5EK4 - chain A; structure by X-ray diffraction, 2.64 A resolution.

[Chain A]
Molecule: Indoleamine 2,3-dioxygenase 1
Organism: Homo sapiens
Notes: EC 1.13.11.52
Reference sequence: P14902 (I23O1_HUMAN); residue numbers follow UniProt; this construct covers 1-403
Sequence (403 residues; row label = number of the first residue in the row):
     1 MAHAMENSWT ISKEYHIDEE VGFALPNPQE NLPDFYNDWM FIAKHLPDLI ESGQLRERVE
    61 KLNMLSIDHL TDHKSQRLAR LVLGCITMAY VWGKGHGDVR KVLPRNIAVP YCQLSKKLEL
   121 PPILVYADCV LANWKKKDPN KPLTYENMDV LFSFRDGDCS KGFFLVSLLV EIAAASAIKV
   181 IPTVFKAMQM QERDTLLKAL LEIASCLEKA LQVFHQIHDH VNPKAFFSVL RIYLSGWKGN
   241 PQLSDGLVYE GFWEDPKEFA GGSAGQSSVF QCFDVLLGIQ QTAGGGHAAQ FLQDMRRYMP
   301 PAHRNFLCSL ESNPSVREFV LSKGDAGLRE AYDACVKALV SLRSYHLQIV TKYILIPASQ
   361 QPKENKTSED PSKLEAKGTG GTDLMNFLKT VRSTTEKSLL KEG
Not modelled in the structure: 1-11, 361-379, 402-403
Bound ions: heme Fe: His346 (together with 5PF)
Small-molecule neighbours:
  - 5PF ((1R)-1-cyclohexyl-2-[(5S)-6-fluoranyl-5H-imidazo[1,5-b]isoindol-5-yl]ethanol): Tyr126, Cys129, Val130, Phe163, Phe164, Ser167, Phe226, Arg231, Leu234, Gly262, Ser263, Ala264, Ile354, Leu384
  - heme (HEM): Tyr126, Phe163, Val166, Ser167, Val170, Phe214, Ile217, Phe226, Ser263, Ala264, Gly265, Phe270, Phe291, Arg343, His346, Ile349, Val350, Tyr353, Ile354, Leu384, Phe387, Leu388, Val391
Curated features (UniProtKB/Swiss-Prot):
  - binding site (heme b): His346

[Summary]
Ligands of chain A: heme and compound 5PF. From UniProt: heme b-binding residue His346.
Chain A is Indoleamine 2,3-dioxygenase 1 (Homo sapiens); the structure, Crystal structure of the indoleamine
2,3-dioxygenagse 1 (IDO1) complexed with NLG919 analogue, was determined by X-ray diffraction (same
publication as 5ETW, 5EK2 and 5EK3).
